5JME - chains B and I of the 9 polymer chains in the assembly; structure by X-ray diffraction, 2.34 A resolution.

== Chain B ==
Molecule: Soluble acetylcholine receptor
Source organism: Aplysia californica
Reference sequence: Q8WSF8 (Q8WSF8_APLCA); residues 1-219 here correspond to UniProt positions 18-236 (UniProt number = residue number + 17)
Chain sequence (230 residues; row label = number of the first residue in the row; numbers below 1 keep their minus sign (Asp-8 is residue -8)):
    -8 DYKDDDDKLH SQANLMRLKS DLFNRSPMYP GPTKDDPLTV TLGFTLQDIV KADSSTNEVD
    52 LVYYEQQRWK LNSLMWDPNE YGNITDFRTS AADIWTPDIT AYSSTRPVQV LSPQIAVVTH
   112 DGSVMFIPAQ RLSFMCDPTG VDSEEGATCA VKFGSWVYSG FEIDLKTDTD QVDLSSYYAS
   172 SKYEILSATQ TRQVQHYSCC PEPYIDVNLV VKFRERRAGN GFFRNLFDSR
Disordered / not traced: -8 to -2, 208-221
Cystine bridges: Cys127-Cys140, Cys190-Cys191
Sequence notes: expression tag (-8 to 0, 220-221)

== Chain I ==
Molecule: alpha-conotoxin PeIA from Conus pergrandis
Chain sequence (17 residues; numbered 1 to 17; the number before each row is that of its first residue):
     1 GCCSHPACSV NHPELCX
Cystine bridges: Cys2-Cys8, Cys3-Cys16
Modified positions: NH2 (amino group) at position 17

== Interface between chain B and chain I ==
Contacting residue pairs (23; chain B residue first):
  Thr36(B) - Cys3(I)
  Thr36(B) - Ser4(I)
  Tyr55(B) - Ser4(I)
  Tyr55(B) - Pro6(I)  hydrophobic
  Gln57(B) - Ser9(I)  hydrogen bond
  Gln57(B) - Cys16(I)
  Gln57(B) - NH2_17(I)  hydrogen bond (side chain-backbone)
  Arg59(B) - Cys16(I)  hydrogen bond (side chain-backbone)
  Arg59(B) - NH2_17(I)
  Arg79(B) - Asn11(I)  hydrogen bond
  Val108(B) - Val10(I)
  Met116(B) - Ser9(I)
  Met116(B) - Val10(I)  hydrophobic
  Met116(B) - Pro13(I)  hydrophobic
  Ile118(B) - Pro6(I)
  Ile118(B) - Ser9(I)
  Ile118(B) - Val10(I)  hydrophobic
  Asp159(B) - NH2_17(I)  hydrogen bond (side chain-backbone)
  Asp164(B) - Cys3(I)
  Asp164(B) - Ser4(I)
  Ser166(B) - Gly1(I)
  Ser166(B) - Ser4(I)  hydrogen bond
  Ser167(B) - Ser4(I)  hydrogen bond

== Summary ==
The interface between chain B and chain I involves 12 residues on one side and 10 on the other; the contacts
include 7 hydrogen bonds. Polar pairs include Gln57(B)-Ser9(I), Gln57(B)-NH2_17(I) and Arg59(B)-Cys16(I).
Chain B is Soluble acetylcholine receptor (Aplysia californica) and chain I is alpha-conotoxin PeIA from Conus
pergrandis; the structure, Crystal structure of acetylcholine binding protein (AChBP) from Aplysia Californica
in complex with alpha-conotoxin PeIA, was determined by X-ray diffraction.
